PDB entry 6QEJ | X-ray diffraction, 1.62 A resolution | chain A

# Chain A
Name: Methionine aminopeptidase 2
Organism: Homo sapiens
Notes: EC 3.4.11.18
UniProt: P50579 (MAP2_HUMAN); residues 108-478 here = UniProt positions 108-478
Amino-acid sequence (378 residues; numbered 107 to 484; the number before each row is that of its first residue):
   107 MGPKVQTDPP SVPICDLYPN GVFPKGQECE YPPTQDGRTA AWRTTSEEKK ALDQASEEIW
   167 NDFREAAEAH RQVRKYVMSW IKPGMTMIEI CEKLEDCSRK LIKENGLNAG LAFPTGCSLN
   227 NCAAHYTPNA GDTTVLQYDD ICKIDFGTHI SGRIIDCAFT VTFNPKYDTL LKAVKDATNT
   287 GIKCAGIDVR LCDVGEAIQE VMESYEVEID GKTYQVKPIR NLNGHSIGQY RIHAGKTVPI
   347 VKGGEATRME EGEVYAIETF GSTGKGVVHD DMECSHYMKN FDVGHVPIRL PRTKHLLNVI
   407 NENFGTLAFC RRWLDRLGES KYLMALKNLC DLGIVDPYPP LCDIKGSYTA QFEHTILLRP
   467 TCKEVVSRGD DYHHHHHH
Not modelled in the structure: 107-109, 140-147, 151, 479-484
Sequence notes: initiating methionine (107); expression tag (479-484)
Disulfide bonds: Cys228-Cys448
Ion coordination: Mn2+ site 1: Asp251, Asp262, Glu459 (together with HZT); Mn2+ site 2: Asp262, His331, Glu364, Glu459 (together with HZT)
Residues lining bound ligands:
  - HZT (N-[(4-fluorophenyl)methyl]-N-(1H-1,2,4-triazol-5-ylmethyl)thiophene-2-sulfonamide): Phe219, Pro220, His231, Asp251, Asp262, Asn329, Gly330, His331, Ile338, His339, Thr343, Glu364, His382, Met384, Ala414, Tyr444, Glu459
  - tertiary-butyl alcohol (TBU): Lys188, Pro189, Tyr244, Phe269

# Summary
Ligands of chain A: compound HZT and tertiary-butyl alcohol. Asp251, Asp262 and Glu459 coordinate Mn2+ site 1.
Asp262, His331, Glu364 and Glu459 form the Mn2+ site 2.
Chain A is Methionine aminopeptidase 2 (Homo sapiens); the structure, CRYSTAL STRUCTURE OF HUMAN METHIONINE
AMINOPEPTIDASE-2 IN COMPLEX WITH AN INHIBITOR Thiophene-2-sulfonic acid
(4-fluoro-benzyl)-(4H-[1,2,4]triazol-3-ylmethyl)-amide, was determined by X-ray diffraction together with 6QEI
from the same study.
